PDB entry 4ZK0 | X-ray diffraction, 2.15 A resolution | chain A

Chain A:
Molecule: Serpin B4
Organism: Homo sapiens
UniProtKB: P29508 (SPB3_HUMAN); numbering as in UniProt (aligned over 1-390)
Chain sequence (390 residues; each row starts with the number of its first residue):
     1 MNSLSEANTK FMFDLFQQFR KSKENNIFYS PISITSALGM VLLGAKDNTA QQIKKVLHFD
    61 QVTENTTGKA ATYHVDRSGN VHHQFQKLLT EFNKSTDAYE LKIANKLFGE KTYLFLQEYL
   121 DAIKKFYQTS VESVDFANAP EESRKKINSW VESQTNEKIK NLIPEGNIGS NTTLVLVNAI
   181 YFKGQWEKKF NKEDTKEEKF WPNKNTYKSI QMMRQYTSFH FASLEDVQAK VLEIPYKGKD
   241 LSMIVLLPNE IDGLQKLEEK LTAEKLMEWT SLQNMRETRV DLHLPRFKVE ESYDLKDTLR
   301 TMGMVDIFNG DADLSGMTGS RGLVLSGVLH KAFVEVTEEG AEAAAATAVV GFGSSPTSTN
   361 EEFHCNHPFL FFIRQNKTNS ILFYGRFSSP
Unresolved in the structure: 1-2, 65-78, 353-359
Bound ions: Zn2+ site 1: E64, D281, H283; Zn2+ site 2: E165, H220, E277
Swiss-Prot annotation at these positions:
  - site: S354, S355 (Reactive bond)
  - modified residue: M1 (N-acetylmethionine)
What the authors report for this chain:
  - conformationally variable residues (loop rearrangement): S22 to N25, E338 to F352

Summary:
E64, D281 and H283 form the Zn2+ site 1. The Zn2+ site 2 is built by E165, H220 and E277. The paper reports
conformational variability at S22 and E338.
Chain A is Serpin B4 (Homo sapiens); the structure, Psoriasis pathogenesis - Pso p27 constitute a compact
structure forming large aggregates. High pH structure, was determined by X-ray diffraction together with 4ZK3
from the same study.
